PDB entry 5HX2 | electron microscopy, 3.80 A resolution | chains A and G of the 9 polymer chains in the assembly

Chain A:
Protein: Baseplate wedge protein gp7
Organism: Enterobacteria phage T4
Reference sequence: P19061 (BP07_BPT4); numbering as in UniProt (aligned over 1-1032)
Sequence (1032 residues; numbered 1 to 1032; the number before each row is that of its first residue):
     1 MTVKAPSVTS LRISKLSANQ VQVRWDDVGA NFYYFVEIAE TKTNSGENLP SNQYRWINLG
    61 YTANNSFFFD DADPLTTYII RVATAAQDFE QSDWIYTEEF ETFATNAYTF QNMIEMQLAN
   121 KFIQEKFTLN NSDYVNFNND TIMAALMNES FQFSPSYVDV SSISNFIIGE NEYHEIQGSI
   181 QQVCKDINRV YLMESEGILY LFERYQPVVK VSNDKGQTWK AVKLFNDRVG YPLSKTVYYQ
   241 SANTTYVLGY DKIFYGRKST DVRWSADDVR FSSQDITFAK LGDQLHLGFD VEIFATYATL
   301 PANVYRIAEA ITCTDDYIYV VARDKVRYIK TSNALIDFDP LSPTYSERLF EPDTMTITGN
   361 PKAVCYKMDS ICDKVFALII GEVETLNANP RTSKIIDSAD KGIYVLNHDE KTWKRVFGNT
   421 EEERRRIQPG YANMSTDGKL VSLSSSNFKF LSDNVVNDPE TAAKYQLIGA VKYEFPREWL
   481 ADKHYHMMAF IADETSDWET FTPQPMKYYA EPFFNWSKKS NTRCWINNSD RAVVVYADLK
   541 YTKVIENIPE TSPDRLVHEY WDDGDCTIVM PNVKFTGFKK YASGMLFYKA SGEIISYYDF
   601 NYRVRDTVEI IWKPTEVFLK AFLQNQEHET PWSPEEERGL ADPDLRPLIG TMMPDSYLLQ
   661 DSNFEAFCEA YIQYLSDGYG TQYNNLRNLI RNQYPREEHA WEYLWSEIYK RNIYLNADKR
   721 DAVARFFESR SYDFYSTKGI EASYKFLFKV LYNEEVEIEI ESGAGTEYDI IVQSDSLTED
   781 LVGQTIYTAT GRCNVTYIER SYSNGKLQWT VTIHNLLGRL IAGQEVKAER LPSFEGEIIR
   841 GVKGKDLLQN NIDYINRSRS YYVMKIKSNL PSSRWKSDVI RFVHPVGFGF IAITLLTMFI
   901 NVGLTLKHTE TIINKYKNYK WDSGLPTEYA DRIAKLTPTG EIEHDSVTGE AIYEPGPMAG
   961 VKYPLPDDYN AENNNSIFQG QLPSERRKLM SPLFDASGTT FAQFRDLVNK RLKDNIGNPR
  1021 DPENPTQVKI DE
Not modelled in the structure: 1-2

Chain G:
Protein: Baseplate wedge protein gp10
Organism: Enterobacteria phage T4
Reference sequence: P10928 (BP10_BPT4); residues 1-602 here = UniProt positions 1-602
Sequence (602 residues; numbered 1 to 602; the number before each row is that of its first residue):
     1 MKQNINIGNV VDDGTGDYLR KGGIKINENF DELYYELGDG DVPYSAGAWK TYNASSGQTL
    61 TAEWGKSYAI NTSSGRVTIN LPKGTVNDYN KVIRARDVFA TWNVNPVTLV AASGDTIKGS
   121 AVPVEINVRF SDLELVYCAP GRWEYVKNKQ IDKITSSDIS NVARKEFLVE VQGQTDFLDV
   181 FRGTSYNVNN IRVKHRGNEL YYGDVFSENS DFGSPGENEG ELVPLDGFNI RLRQPCNIGD
   241 TVQIETFMDG VSQWRSSYTR RQIRLLDSKL TSKTSLEGSI YVTDLSTMKS IPFSAFGLIP
   301 GEPINPNSLE VRFNGILQEL AGTVGMPLFH CVGADSDDEV ECSVLGGTWE QSHTDYSVET
   361 DENGIPEILH FDSVFEHGDI INITWFNNDL GTLLTKDEII DETDNLYVSQ GPGVDISGDV
   421 NLTDFDKIGW PNVEAVQSYQ RAFNAVSNIF DTIYPIGTIY ENAVNPNNPV TYMGFGSWKL
   481 FGQGKVLVGW NEDISDPNFA LNNNDLDSGG NPSHTAGGTG GSTSVTLENA NLPATETDEE
   541 VLIVDENGSV IVGGCQYDPD ESGPIYTKYR EAKASTNSTH TPPTSITNIQ PYITVYRWIR
   601 IA
Not modelled in the structure: 144-405

How chain A and chain G interact:
Residue-residue contacts (25):
  Thr939(A) - Thr15(G)
  Thr939(A) - Gly16(G)
  Thr939(A) - Asp17(G)
  Phe994(A) - Arg20(G)
  Asp995(A) - Arg20(G)
  Ala996(A) - Leu19(G)
  Ala996(A) - Arg20(G)  hydrogen bond (backbone-backbone)
  Ser997(A) - Tyr18(G)
  Ser997(A) - Leu19(G)  hydrogen bond (backbone-backbone)
  Ser997(A) - Arg20(G)
  Gly998(A) - Leu19(G)
  Thr999(A) - Leu19(G)  hydrogen bond (backbone-backbone)
  Thr999(A) - Arg20(G)
  Thr1000(A) - Gly16(G)
  Thr1000(A) - Asp17(G)
  Phe1001(A) - Asn9(G)
  Phe1001(A) - Val10(G)
  Ala1002(A) - Val10(G)  hydrophobic
  Gln1003(A) - Val11(G)
  Gln1003(A) - Asp12(G)
  Gln1003(A) - Asp13(G)
  Phe1004(A) - Asp12(G)  hydrogen bond (backbone-backbone)
  Phe1004(A) - Asp13(G)
  Arg1005(A) - Asp13(G)
  Asp1006(A) - Asp13(G)
Also at the interface, not in a pair above, chain A (17 interface residues in all): Asn226, Asp275, Tyr953
Also at the interface, not in a pair above, chain G (16 interface residues in all): Gly14, Lys21, Asn547, Gly548, Ser549
The authors on this interface:
  - interface residues, chain G: Met1(G)

Summary:
Chain A and chain G form an interface of 17 and 16 residues respectively, with 4 hydrogen bonds. Main-chain
hydrogen bonds include Ala996(A)-Arg20(G), Ser997(A)-Leu19(G) and Thr999(A)-Leu19(G). The paper reports the
interface residue Met1(G).
Chain A is Baseplate wedge protein gp7 and chain G is Baseplate wedge protein gp10, both from Enterobacteria
phage T4; the structure, In vitro assembled star-shaped hubless T4 baseplate, was determined by electron
microscopy.
